Entry 5HE1 (X-ray diffraction, 3.15 A resolution); this record covers chains B and G of the 3 polymer chains in the assembly.

== Chain B ==
Name: Guanine nucleotide-binding protein G(I)/G(S)/G(T) subunit beta-1
Organism: Homo sapiens
UniProt: P62873 (GBB1_HUMAN); residues 2-340 here = UniProt positions 2-340
Chain sequence (339 residues; row label = number of the first residue in the row):
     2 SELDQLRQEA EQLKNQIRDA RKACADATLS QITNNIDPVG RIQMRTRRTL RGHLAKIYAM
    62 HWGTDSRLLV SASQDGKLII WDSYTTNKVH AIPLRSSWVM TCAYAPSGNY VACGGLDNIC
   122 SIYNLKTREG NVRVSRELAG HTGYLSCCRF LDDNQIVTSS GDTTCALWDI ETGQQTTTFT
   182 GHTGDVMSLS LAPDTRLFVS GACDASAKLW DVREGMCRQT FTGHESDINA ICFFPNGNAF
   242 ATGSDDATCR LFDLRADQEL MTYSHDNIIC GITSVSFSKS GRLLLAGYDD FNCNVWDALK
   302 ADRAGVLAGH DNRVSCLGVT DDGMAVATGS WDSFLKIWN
Swiss-Prot annotation at these positions:
  - modified residue: Ser2 (N-acetylserine), His266 (Phosphohistidine)
  - natural variant: Leu30 (L30F: In MRD42; uncertain significance), Arg52 (R52G: In MRD42), Gly64 (G64V: In MRD42), Asp76 (D76E: In MRD42; D76G: In MRD42), Gly77 (G77S: In MRD42), Lys78 (K78R: In MRD42), Ile80 (I80N: In MRD42; I80T: In MRD42), His91 (H91R: In MRD42; uncertain significance), Ala92 (A92T: In MRD42), Pro94 (P94S: In MRD42), Leu95 (L95P: In MRD42), Arg96 (R96L: In MRD42), 5 further natural variant entries in UniProt

== Chain G ==
Name: Guanine nucleotide-binding protein G(I)/G(S)/G(O) subunit gamma-2
Organism: Homo sapiens
UniProt: P59768 (GBG2_HUMAN); numbering as in UniProt (aligned over 1-71)
Chain sequence (71 residues; numbered 1 to 71; the number before each row is that of its first residue):
     1 MASNNTASIA QARKLVEQLK MEANIDRIKV SKAAADLMAY CEAHAKEDPL LTPVPASENP
    61 FREKKFFSAI L
Disordered / not traced: 1-6, 69-71
Construct notes: engineered mutation Ser68 (Cys in P59768)
Swiss-Prot annotation at these positions:
  - modified residue: Ala2 (N-acetylalanine)

== Chain B / chain G interface ==
Residue-residue contacts (95; chain B residue first):
  Glu3(B) - Ile9(G)
  Glu3(B) - Arg13(G)  salt bridge
  Leu4(B) - Ala7(G)
  Leu4(B) - Ile9(G)  hydrophobic
  Leu7(B) - Ile9(G)
  Leu7(B) - Ala12(G)  hydrophobic
  Leu7(B) - Arg13(G)
  Leu7(B) - Val16(G)
  Glu10(B) - Val16(G)
  Ala11(B) - Leu19(G)  hydrophobic
  Leu14(B) - Val16(G)
  Leu14(B) - Leu19(G)  hydrophobic
  Leu14(B) - Lys20(G)
  Ile18(B) - Leu19(G)
  Ile18(B) - Glu22(G)
  Ile18(B) - Ala23(G)
  Ala21(B) - Arg27(G)
  Arg22(B) - Arg27(G)
  Ala24(B) - Lys29(G)
  Cys25(B) - Arg27(G)
  Cys25(B) - Ile28(G)  hydrogen bond (side chain-backbone)
  Cys25(B) - Lys29(G)
  Cys25(B) - Val30(G)  hydrogen bond (backbone-backbone)
  Asp27(B) - Lys29(G)
  Asp27(B) - Val30(G)
  Asp27(B) - Ser31(G)  hydrogen bond
  Ala28(B) - Val30(G)
  Ala28(B) - Ser31(G)
  Leu30(B) - Ala34(G)  hydrophobic
  Ile33(B) - Ser31(G)
  Ile33(B) - Met38(G)
  Ile37(B) - Met38(G)  hydrophobic
  Val40(B) - Leu51(G)  hydrophobic
  Met45(B) - Leu50(G)  hydrophobic
  Arg48(B) - Phe61(G)
  Arg48(B) - Arg62(G)
  Arg49(B) - Pro60(G)
  Arg49(B) - Phe61(G)  hydrogen bond (side chain-backbone)
  Arg68(B) - Phe67(G)
  Arg68(B) - Ser68(G)
  Ser84(B) - Phe61(G)
  Tyr85(B) - Pro60(G)  hydrophobic
  Tyr85(B) - Phe61(G)  hydrophobic
  Tyr85(B) - Phe67(G)  hydrophobic
  Thr86(B) - Phe67(G)
  Thr181(B) - Lys14(G)  hydrogen bond
  Met217(B) - Gln18(G)
  Cys218(B) - Gln18(G)  hydrogen bond (backbone-side chain)
  Cys218(B) - Met21(G)
  Arg219(B) - Glu22(G)
  Gln220(B) - Glu22(G)
  Gln220(B) - Ile25(G)
  Thr221(B) - Glu22(G)  hydrogen bond (backbone-side chain)
  Phe235(B) - Leu37(G)  hydrophobic
  Phe235(B) - Cys41(G)  hydrophobic
  Pro236(B) - Tyr40(G)
  Asn237(B) - Leu37(G)
  Asn237(B) - Tyr40(G)
  Asp254(B) - Ala33(G)
  Arg256(B) - Asp26(G)
  Arg256(B) - Arg27(G)
  Arg256(B) - Ile28(G)  hydrogen bond (backbone-backbone)
  Arg256(B) - Ala33(G)
  Arg256(B) - Asp36(G)  salt bridge
  Ala257(B) - Ile28(G)
  Ala257(B) - Val30(G)  hydrophobic
  Asp258(B) - Ile25(G)
  Asp258(B) - Arg27(G)  salt bridge
  Gln259(B) - Val30(G)
  Leu261(B) - Val30(G)  hydrophobic
  Ser279(B) - Asp48(G)  hydrogen bond
  Ser279(B) - Leu50(G)
  Lys280(B) - Glu47(G)
  Lys280(B) - Asp48(G)
  Ser281(B) - Tyr40(G)
  Ser281(B) - Cys41(G)  hydrogen bond (backbone-side chain)
  Ser281(B) - Asp48(G)  hydrogen bond
  Ser281(B) - Leu51(G)
  Gly282(B) - Cys41(G)
  Arg283(B) - Cys41(G)
  Arg283(B) - Leu51(G)
  Leu284(B) - Leu50(G)  hydrophobic
  Leu284(B) - Leu51(G)  hydrophobic
  Leu300(B) - Cys41(G)  hydrophobic
  Val320(B) - Leu50(G)  hydrophobic
  Asp323(B) - Pro49(G)
  Gly324(B) - Pro49(G)
  Gly324(B) - Leu50(G)
  Met325(B) - Pro49(G)  hydrophobic
  Met325(B) - Leu50(G)
  Met325(B) - Glu58(G)
  Ala326(B) - Phe61(G)  hydrophobic
  Ile338(B) - Phe61(G)  hydrophobic
  Asn340(B) - Asn59(G)  hydrogen bond
  Asn340(B) - Phe61(G)
Other interface residues (no listed pair), chain B (62 interface residues in all): Arg8, Lys15, Gln17, Ala26, Thr34, Ile43, Ala240, Leu252, Val327
Other interface residues (no listed pair), chain G (44 interface residues in all): Ser8, Leu15, Ala35, His44, Ala45, Val54

== In short ==
62 residues of chain B and 44 residues of chain G are in contact; the contacts include 12 hydrogen bonds and 3
salt bridges. Polar pairs include Glu3(B)-Arg13(G), Arg256(B)-Asp36(G) and Asp258(B)-Arg27(G).
Here chain B is Guanine nucleotide-binding protein G(I)/G(S)/G(T) subunit beta-1 and chain G is Guanine
nucleotide-binding protein G(I)/G(S)/G(O) subunit gamma-2, both from Homo sapiens. Entry 5HE1 (Human GRK2 in
complex with Gbetagamma subunits and CCG224062) was determined by X-ray diffraction, deposited together with
5HE0, 5HE2 and 5HE3.
